7DNF - chains A and B of the 3 polymer chains in the assembly; structure by X-ray diffraction, 1.78 A resolution.

[Chain A]
Molecule: DARPin 63_B7
From: synthetic construct
Notes: antibody fragment or engineered binder
Sequence (169 residues; row label = number of the first residue in the row):
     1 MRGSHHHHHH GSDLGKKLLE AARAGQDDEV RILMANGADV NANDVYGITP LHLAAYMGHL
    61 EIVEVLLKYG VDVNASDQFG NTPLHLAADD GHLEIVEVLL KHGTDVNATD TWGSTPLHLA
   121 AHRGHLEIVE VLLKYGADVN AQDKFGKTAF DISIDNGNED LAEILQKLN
Not modelled in the structure: 1-8, 167-169

[Chain B]
Molecule: V3-IY (MN) crown mimetic peptide
Sequence (17 residues; row label = number of the first residue in the row):
     4 PKRIHIGPGR AFYTTPP
Not modelled in the structure: 4
Covalently attached groups: covalent link Lys5-Pro20
Modified residues: Pro19 (D-proline; DPR)

[Chain A / chain B interface]
Contacting residue pairs (32; chain A residue first):
  Arg23(A) - Phe15(B)  hydrogen bond (side chain-backbone)
  Arg23(A) - Tyr16(B)
  Arg23(A) - Thr18(B)
  Tyr46(A) - Phe15(B)  hydrophobic
  Ile48(A) - Phe15(B)  hydrophobic
  Ile48(A) - Tyr16(B)
  His52(A) - Tyr16(B)
  Leu53(A) - Tyr16(B)  hydrophobic
  Tyr56(A) - Lys5(B)
  Tyr56(A) - His8(B)
  Tyr56(A) - Arg13(B)
  Tyr56(A) - Tyr16(B)  hydrophobic
  Met57(A) - Lys5(B)
  Met57(A) - Tyr16(B)
  Asp77(A) - Tyr16(B)  hydrogen bond
  Phe79(A) - Pro11(B)
  Phe79(A) - Gly12(B)
  Phe79(A) - Phe15(B)  hydrophobic
  Asn81(A) - Pro11(B)  hydrogen bond (side chain-backbone)
  Asn81(A) - Arg13(B)  hydrogen bond
  Asn81(A) - Tyr16(B)
  Leu86(A) - Arg13(B)
  Leu86(A) - Tyr16(B)
  Asp89(A) - Arg13(B)  salt bridge
  Asp90(A) - Lys5(B)  salt bridge
  Asp110(A) - Pro11(B)
  Thr111(A) - Pro11(B)
  Trp112(A) - Ile9(B)  hydrophobic
  Trp112(A) - Gly10(B)
  Trp112(A) - Pro11(B)
  Leu119(A) - Arg13(B)
  Arg123(A) - His8(B)  hydrogen bond
Interface residues without a listed pair, chain B (11 interface residues in all): Thr17

[Summary]
18 residues of chain A face 11 of chain B across their interface; the contacts include 5 hydrogen bonds and 2
salt bridges. Polar pairs include Asp89(A)-Arg13(B), Asp90(A)-Lys5(B) and Arg23(A)-Phe15(B).
Here chain A is DARPin 63_B7 (synthetic construct) and chain B is V3-IY (MN) crown mimetic peptide. Entry 7DNF
(DARPin 63_B7 in complex with V3-IY (MN) crown mimetic) was determined by X-ray diffraction together with
7B4T, 7B4U, 7B4V, 7B4W, 7DNE and 7DNG from the same study.
